Entry 9FIX (X-ray diffraction, 2.78 A resolution); this record covers chains A and M.

[Chain A]
Protein: Low-density lipoprotein receptor-related protein 6
UniProtKB: O75581 (LRP6_HUMAN); residues 364-374 here correspond to UniProt positions 1516-1526 (UniProt number = residue number + 1152)
Amino-acid sequence (11 residues; row label = number of the first residue in the row):
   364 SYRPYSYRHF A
Not modelled in the structure: 364-366

[Chain M]
Protein: AP-2 complex subunit mu
From: Rattus norvegicus
UniProtKB: P84092 (AP2M1_RAT); numbering as in UniProt (aligned over 158-435)
Amino-acid sequence (286 residues; row label = number of the first residue in the row):
   150 MHHHHHHMQI GWRREGIKYR RNELFLDVLE SVNLLMSPQG QVLSAHVSGR VVMKSYLSGM
   210 PECKFGMNDK IVIEKQGKGT ADETSKSGKQ SIAIDDCTFH QCVRLSKFDS ERSISFIPPD
   270 GEFELMRYRT TKDIILPFRV IPLVREVGRT KLEVKVVIKS NFKPSLLAQK IEVRIPTPLN
   330 TSGVQVICMK GKAKYKASEN AIVWKIKRMA GMKESQISAE IELLPTNDKK KWARPPISMN
   390 FEVPFAPSGL KVRYLKVFEP KLNYSDHDVI KWVRYIGRSG IYETRC
Not modelled in the structure: 150-158, 220-239, 256-260
Differences from the reference sequence: initiating methionine (150); expression tag (151-157)

[Interface between chain A and chain M]
Pairs across the interface - 19 pairs, chain A then chain M:
  Ser369(A) - Arg423(M)  hydrogen bond
  Tyr370(A) - Phe174(M)
  Tyr370(A) - Leu175(M)
  Tyr370(A) - Asp176(M)  hydrogen bond
  Tyr370(A) - Lys203(M)  hydrogen bond
  Tyr370(A) - Trp421(M)  hydrophobic
  Tyr370(A) - Val422(M)
  Tyr370(A) - Arg423(M)
  Arg371(A) - Trp421(M)
  Arg371(A) - Val422(M)  hydrogen bond (backbone-backbone)
  Arg371(A) - Arg423(M)
  Arg371(A) - Tyr424(M)
  His372(A) - Lys420(M)
  His372(A) - Trp421(M)
  Phe373(A) - Leu175(M)  hydrophobic
  Phe373(A) - Leu404(M)
  Phe373(A) - Lys420(M)
  Phe373(A) - Trp421(M)
  Phe373(A) - Val422(M)  hydrophobic
Also at the interface, not in a pair above, chain M (15 interface residues in all): Leu173, Val401, Arg402, Tyr403, Ile419

[Summary]
5 residues of chain A and 15 residues of chain M are in contact; the contacts include 4 hydrogen bonds. Polar
pairs include Ser369(A)-Arg423(M), Tyr370(A)-Asp176(M) and Tyr370(A)-Lys203(M).
Chain A is Low-density lipoprotein receptor-related protein 6 and chain M is AP-2 complex subunit mu (Rattus
norvegicus); the structure, MU2 adaptin subunit (AP50) of AP2 adaptor (second domain), complexed with LRP6
internalization peptide syrpysyrhfa, was determined by X-ray diffraction.
